Entry 4ZLD (X-ray diffraction, 1.60 A resolution); this record covers chains A and B.

Chain A:
Molecule: Roquin-2
Source organism: Homo sapiens
Reference sequence: Q9HBD1 (RC3H2_HUMAN); residue numbers follow UniProt; this construct covers 171-325
Chain sequence (155 residues; numbered 171 to 325; the number before each row is that of its first residue):
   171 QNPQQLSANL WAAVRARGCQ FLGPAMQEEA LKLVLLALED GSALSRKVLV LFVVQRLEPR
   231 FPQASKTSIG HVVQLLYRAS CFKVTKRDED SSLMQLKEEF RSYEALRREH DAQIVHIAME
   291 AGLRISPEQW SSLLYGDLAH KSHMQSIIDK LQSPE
Unresolved in the structure: 322-325
UniProt features mapped onto this chain:
  - mutagenesis: Gln244 to Arg248 (Abolishes binding to CDE RNA but not dsRNA), Ser323 (S323E: Decreases dsRNA-binding)
Reported in the primary citation:
  - binding site for the 17-nt RNA strand (chain B): Trp181, Arg185, Phe191, Arg216, Lys217, Ser235, Lys236, Thr237, Gln244, Tyr247, Arg248, Ser250, Glu259, Ser261, Ser262

Chain B:
Molecule: 17-nt RNA strand
Sequence (17 nucleotides; row label = number of the first residue in the row):
     1 UAACUUCUGU GAAGUUG

How chain A and chain B interact:
Residue-residue contacts - 32 pairs, chain A then chain B:
  Trp181(A) - U1(B)  stacking on the base
  Arg185(A) - U1(B)  hydrogen bond to the sugar
  Arg185(A) - A2(B)  phosphate contact
  Arg185(A) - A3(B)  salt bridge to the phosphate
  Arg187(A) - G11(B)  base contact
  Gly188(A) - G11(B)  base contact
  Gln190(A) - A3(B)  phosphate contact
  Phe191(A) - U1(B)  hydrogen bond to the base
  Gly193(A) - U1(B)  base contact
  Arg216(A) - G9(B)  salt bridge to the phosphate
  Lys217(A) - C7(B)  salt bridge to the phosphate
  Lys217(A) - U8(B)  phosphate contact
  Gln233(A) - C4(B)  phosphate contact
  Ser235(A) - C4(B)  hydrogen bond to the phosphate
  Ser235(A) - U5(B)  phosphate contact
  Lys236(A) - U5(B)  phosphate contact
  Lys236(A) - U6(B)  salt bridge to the phosphate
  Thr237(A) - C4(B)  phosphate contact
  Thr237(A) - U5(B)  hydrogen bond to the phosphate
  Ser238(A) - C4(B)  phosphate contact
  Gln244(A) - G9(B)  hydrogen bond to the base
  Gln244(A) - U10(B)  sugar contact
  Gln244(A) - G11(B)  base contact
  Tyr247(A) - G9(B)  hydrogen bond to the phosphate
  Tyr247(A) - U10(B)  phosphate contact
  Arg248(A) - U10(B)  base contact
  Arg248(A) - G11(B)  salt bridge to the phosphate
  Ser250(A) - U10(B)  hydrogen bond to the base
  Glu259(A) - U8(B)  base contact
  Asp260(A) - U8(B)  hydrogen bond to the base
  Ser261(A) - U8(B)  hydrogen bond to the phosphate
  Ser262(A) - U8(B)  hydrogen bond to the sugar
Interface residues without a listed pair, chain A (24 interface residues in all): Leu192, Val254

In short:
The interface between chain A and chain B involves 24 residues on one side and 11 on the other, with 10
hydrogen bonds, 5 salt bridges and 1 aromatic stacking contact. Polar pairs include Phe191(A)-U1(B),
Gln244(A)-G9(B) and Ser250(A)-U10(B). The paper reports a binding site for the 17-nt RNA strand (chain B) at
Trp181(A), Arg185(A) and Phe191(A) among others.
Here chain A is Roquin-2 (Homo sapiens) and chain B is a 17-nt RNA strand. Entry 4ZLD (Crystal structure of
human Roquin-2 ROQ domain in complex with Roquin CDE RNA) was determined by X-ray diffraction, deposited
together with 4ZLC.
